PDB entry 6VOA | electron microscopy, 4.00 A resolution | chains B and F of the 9 polymer chains in the assembly

[Chain B]
Molecule: Bardet-Biedl syndrome 2 protein homolog
Organism: Bos taurus
Reference sequence: Q32L13 (Q32L13_BOVIN); numbering as in UniProt (aligned over 1-721)
Sequence (721 residues; numbered 1 to 721; the number before each row is that of its first residue):
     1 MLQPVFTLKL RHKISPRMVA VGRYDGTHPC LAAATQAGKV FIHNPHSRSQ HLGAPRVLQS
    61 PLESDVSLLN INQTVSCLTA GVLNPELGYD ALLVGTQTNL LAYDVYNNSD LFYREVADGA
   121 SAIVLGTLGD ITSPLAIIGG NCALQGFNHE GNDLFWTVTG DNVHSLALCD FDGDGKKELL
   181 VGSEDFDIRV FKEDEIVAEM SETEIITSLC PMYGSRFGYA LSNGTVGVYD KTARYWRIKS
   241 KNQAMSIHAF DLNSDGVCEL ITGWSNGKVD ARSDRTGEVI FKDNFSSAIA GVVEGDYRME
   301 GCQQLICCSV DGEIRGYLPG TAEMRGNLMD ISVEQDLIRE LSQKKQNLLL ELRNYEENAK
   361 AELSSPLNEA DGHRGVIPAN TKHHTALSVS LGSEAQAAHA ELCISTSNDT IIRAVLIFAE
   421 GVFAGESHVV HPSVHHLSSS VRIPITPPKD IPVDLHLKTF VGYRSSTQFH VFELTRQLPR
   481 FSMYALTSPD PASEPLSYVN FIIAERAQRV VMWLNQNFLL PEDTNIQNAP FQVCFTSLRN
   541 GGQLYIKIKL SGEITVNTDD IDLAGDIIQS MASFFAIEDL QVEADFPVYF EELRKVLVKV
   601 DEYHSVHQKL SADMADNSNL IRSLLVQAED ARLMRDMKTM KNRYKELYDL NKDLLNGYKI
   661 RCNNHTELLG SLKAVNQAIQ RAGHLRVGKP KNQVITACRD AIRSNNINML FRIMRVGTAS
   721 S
Disordered / not traced: 1, 46-64, 320-337, 360-374, 393-397, 487-496, 521-550, 718-721

[Chain F]
Molecule: Tetratricopeptide repeat domain 8
Organism: Bos taurus
Reference sequence: F1N4X0 (F1N4X0_BOVIN); numbering as in UniProt (aligned over 1-501)
Sequence (501 residues; each row starts with the number of its first residue):
     1 MEPLLLAWSY FRRRRFQLCA DLCTQMLEKS PCDQAAWILK ARALTEMVYV DEIDVDEEGI
    61 AEMILDENAI AQVPRPGTSL KLPGTNQTGG PSPAVRPVTQ AGRPITGFLR PSTQSGRPGT
   121 IEQAIKTPRT AYTARPIASS SGRFVRLGTA SMLTSPDGPF INLSRLNLAK YAQKPKLAKA
   181 LFEYIFHHEN DVKTALDLAA LSTEHSQYKD WWWKVQIGKC YYRLGLYREA EKQFKSALKQ
   241 QEMVDTFLYL AKVYISLDQP LTALNLFKQG LDKFPGEVTL LCGIARIYEE MNNISSATEY
   301 YKEVLKQDNT HVEAIACIGS NHFYTDQPEV ALRFYRRLLQ MGVYNCQLFN NLGLCCFYAQ
   361 QYDMTLTSFE RALSLAENEE EVADVWYNLG HVAVGTGDTN LAHQCFRLAL VSNNQHAEAY
   421 NNLAVLEMRR GHVEQAKALL QTASSLAPHM YEPHFNFATI SDKIGDLQRS YAAAKKSEAA
   481 FPDHVDTQHL IKQLEQHFAM L
Disordered / not traced: 82-89, 142-157, 500-501

[How chain B and chain F interact]
Contacting residue pairs - 29 pairs, chain B then chain F:
  L68(B) - I70(F)
  L68(B) - Q72(F)  hydrogen bond (backbone-backbone)
  L69(B) - I70(F)
  N70(B) - I70(F)  hydrogen bond (backbone-backbone)
  Y106(B) - R75(F)
  N107(B) - L261(F)
  N108(B) - T78(F)
  N108(B) - Q259(F)
  S109(B) - T262(F)
  D110(B) - Q259(F)
  D110(B) - T262(F)
  Y113(B) - R228(F)
  Q608(B) - L196(F)
  Q608(B) - A200(F)
  Q608(B) - Y221(F)  hydrogen bond
  K609(B) - D197(F)  salt bridge
  A612(B) - L224(F)  hydrophobic
  A615(B) - L224(F)
  D616(B) - K193(F)  salt bridge
  N619(B) - L224(F)  hydrogen bond (side chain-backbone)
  R622(B) - E62(F)
  R622(B) - L65(F)
  S623(B) - S139(F)
  S623(B) - S140(F)
  L625(B) - L65(F)  hydrophobic
  V626(B) - I60(F)  hydrophobic
  V626(B) - S139(F)
  E629(B) - I121(F)
  L633(B) - E122(F)
Interface residues without a listed pair, chain B (25 interface residues in all): S67, D613, Q627, D630
Interface residues without a listed pair, chain F (29 interface residues in all): A61, D66, A69, A71, V73, I125, K126, L226

[In short]
25 residues of chain B face 29 of chain F across their interface; the contacts include 4 hydrogen bonds and 2
salt bridges. Among the polar pairs are K609(B)-D197(F), D616(B)-K193(F) and Q608(B)-Y221(F).
Chain B is Bardet-Biedl syndrome 2 protein homolog and chain F is Tetratricopeptide repeat domain 8, both from
Bos taurus; the structure, Cryo-EM structure of the BBSome-ARL6 complex, was determined by electron microscopy
together with 6VNW from the same study.
